Entry 7CND (X-ray diffraction, 1.80 A resolution); this record covers chains A and C of the 3 polymer chains in the assembly.

Chain A:
Molecule: GTP-binding nuclear protein Ran
Source organism: Homo sapiens
UniProtKB: P62826 (RAN_HUMAN); residue numbers follow UniProt; this construct covers 1-216
Sequence (216 residues; each row starts with the number of its first residue):
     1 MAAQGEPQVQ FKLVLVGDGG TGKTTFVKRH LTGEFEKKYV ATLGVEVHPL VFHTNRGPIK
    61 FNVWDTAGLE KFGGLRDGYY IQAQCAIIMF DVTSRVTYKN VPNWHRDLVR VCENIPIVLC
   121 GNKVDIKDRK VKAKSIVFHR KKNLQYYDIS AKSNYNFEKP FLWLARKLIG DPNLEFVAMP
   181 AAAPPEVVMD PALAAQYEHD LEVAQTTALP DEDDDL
Unresolved in the structure: 1-8
Differences from the reference sequence: engineered mutation Leu69 (Gln in P62826), Ala182 (Leu in P62826)
Ion coordination: Mg2+: Thr24, Thr42 (together with GTP)
Residues lining bound ligands:
  - GTP (guanosine-5'-triphosphate): Gly17, Asp18, Gly19, Gly20, Thr21, Gly22, Lys23, Thr24, Thr25, Phe35, Glu36, Lys37, Lys38, Tyr39, Val40, Ala41, Thr42, Thr66, Ala67, Gly68, Leu69, Asn122, Lys123, Asp125, Ile126, Ser150, Ala151, Lys152
  - MPO (3[N-morpholino]propane sulfonic acid): Val137, Arg140, Lys141
UniProt features mapped onto this chain:
  - region: Lys37 to Val45 (Switch-I), Gly68 to Gln84 (Switch-II), Asp211 to Leu216 (Interaction with RANBP1)
  - binding site (GTP): Asp18 to Thr25, Glu36 to Thr42, Gly68, Asn122 to Asp125, Ser150 to Lys152
  - modified residue: Ala2 (N-acetylalanine), Thr24 (Phosphothreonine), Lys37 (N6-acetyllysine), Lys60 (N6-acetyllysine), Lys71 (N6-acetyllysine), Lys99 (N6-acetyllysine), Lys134 (N6-acetyllysine), Lys159 (N6-acetyllysine)
  - cross-link (Glycyl lysine isopeptide (Lys-Gly)): Lys71 (interchain with G-Cter in SUMO2), Lys152 (interchain with G-Cter in SUMO2)
  - mutagenesis: Gly19 (G19V: Blocks DNA replication; when associated with L-69), Thr24 (T24L: Has low binding affinity for GTP and GDP. Almost completely abolishes interaction with BIRC5; T24N: Has low binding affinity for GTP and GDP. Decreases nuclear import of proteins and RNA ...), Thr25 (T25A: Minor effect on the interaction with the alpha phosphate group of bound GTP), Lys37 (K37Q: Mimics acetylation; enhances the nuclear export of RELA/p65; K37R: Decreased acetylation), Tyr39 (Y39A: Abolishes steric hindrance that traps the essential Q-69 in an unreactive position, and causes slow GTP hydrolysis in wild-type ...), Glu70 (E70A: Strongly decreases the relase of bound GDP), Arg76 (R76E: Probable loss of interaction with NUTF2. Loss of transport to the nucleus), Lys134 (K134Q: Loss of normal mitotic chromosome segregation and defective mitotic spindle orientation; K134R: Loss of normal mitotic chromosome segregation and formation of sister chromatid bridges), Asp211 to Leu216 (No effect on GTPase activity. Abolishes interaction with RANBP1)

Chain C:
Molecule: CRM1 isoform 1
Source organism: Saccharomyces cerevisiae
UniProtKB: A0A6A5PZI8 (A0A6A5PZI8_YEASX); numbering as in UniProt; present here: 1-376, 414-440, 462-1058
Sequence (1003 residues; row label = number of the first residue in the row; note: 58 numbers in that range are skipped by the numbering (no residue carries them; nothing is unmodelled there); numbers below 1 keep their minus sign (Gly-2 is residue -2)):
    -2 GGSMEGILDF SNDLDIALLD QVVSTFYQGE GVQQKQAQEI LTKFQDNPDA WEKVDQILQF
    58 STNPQSKFIA LSILDKLITR KWKLLPNDHR IGIRNFVVGM IISMCQDDEV FKTQKNLINK
   118 SDLTLVQILK QEWPQNWPEF IPELIGSSSS SVNVCENNMI VLKLLSEEVF DFSAEQMTQA
   178 KALHLKNSMS KEFEQIFKLC FQVLEQGSSS SLIVATLESL LRYLHWIPYR YIYETNILEL
   238 LSTKFMTSPD TRAITLKCLT EVSNLKIPQD NDLIKRQTVL FFQNTLQQIA TSVMPVTADL
   298 KATYANANGN DQSFLQDLAM FLTTYLARNR ALLESDESLR ELLLNAHQYL IQLSKIEERE
   358 LFKTTLDYWH NLVADLFYE
   414 PLKKHIYEEI CSQLRLVIIE NMVRPEE
   462 IQLYKSEREV LVYLTHLNVI DTEEIMISKL ARQIDGSEWS WHNINTLSWA IGSISGTMSE
   522 DTEKRFVVTV IKDLLGLTEQ KRGKDNKAVV ARDIMYVVGE YPRFLKAHWN FLRTVILKLF
   582 EFMHETHEGV QDMACDTFIK IVQKCKYHFV IQQPRESEPF IQTIIRDIQK TTADLQPQQV
   642 HTFYKACGII ISEERSVAER NRLLSDLMQL PNMAWDTIVE QSTANPTLLL DSETVKIIAN
   702 IIKTNVAVCT SMGADFYPQL GHIYYNMLQL YRAVSSMIST QVAAEGLIAT KTPKVRGLRT
   762 IKKEILKLVE TYISKARNLD DVVKVLVEPL LNAVLEDYMN NVPDARDAEV LNCMTTVVEK
   822 VGHMIPQGVI LILQSVFECT LDMINKDFTE YPEHRVEFYK LLKVINEKSF AAFLELPPAA
   882 FKLFVDAICW AFKHNNRDVE VNGLQIALDL VKNIERMGNV PFANEFHKNY FFIFVSETFF
   942 VLTDSDHKSG FSKQALLLMK LISLVYDNKI SVPLYQEAEV PQGTSNQVYL SQYLANMLSN
  1002 AFPHLTSEQI ASFLSALTKQ CKDLVVFKGT LRDFLVQIKE VGGDPTDYLF AEDKENA
Unresolved in the structure: -2 to -1, 1053-1058
Differences from the reference sequence: expression tag (-2 to 0); engineered mutation Glu27 (Ser in A0A6A5PZI8), Glu49 (Gln in A0A6A5PZI8), Gly537 (Asp in A0A6A5PZI8), Glu540 (Val in A0A6A5PZI8), Gln541 (Lys in A0A6A5PZI8), Arg553 (Ser in A0A6A5PZI8), Glu561 (Gln in A0A6A5PZI8), Thr741 (Ala in A0A6A5PZI8), Cys1022 (Tyr in A0A6A5PZI8); conflict Val51 (Ala in A0A6A5PZI8)
Residues lining bound ligands:
  - G6U (N-[(E)-3-[3,5-bis(trifluoromethyl)phenyl]sulfinylprop-2-enyl]-3-methyl-butan-1-amine): Leu536, Thr539, Lys545, Lys548, Ala549, Ala552, Ile555, Met556, Phe572, Thr575, Val576, Lys579, Phe583, Glu586, Val591
  - MPO (3[N-morpholino]propane sulfonic acid): Met317, Thr320, Thr321, Ala324, Thr361, Asp364, Tyr365

How chain A and chain C interact:
Pairs across the interface - 57 pairs, chain A then chain C:
  Val45(A) with Gln35(C)
  Val47(A) with Gln31(C)
  Trp64(A) with Phe23(C), hydrophobic; Tyr24(C), hydrophobic; Gln31(C)
  Gly74(A) with Thr39(C); Gln42(C), hydrogen bond (backbone-side chain)
  Leu75(A) with Phe23(C), hydrophobic; Gln42(C)
  Asp77(A) with Phe65(C); Ser69(C); Lys117(C), salt bridge
  Gly78(A) with Tyr24(C), hydrogen bond (backbone-side chain); Phe65(C)
  Tyr79(A) with Phe23(C), hydrophobic; Gln35(C), hydrogen bond
  Ile81(A) with Tyr24(C); Gln62(C); Phe65(C), hydrophobic; Asn113(C)
  Gln82(A) with Gln62(C)
  Thr93(A) with Arg898(C), hydrogen bond (backbone-side chain)
  Ser94(A) with Arg898(C)
  Lys99(A) with Glu172(C), salt bridge
  Asn103(A) with Glu172(C), hydrogen bond
  Arg106(A) with Phe169(C); Gln173(C)
  Arg110(A) with Leu120(C); Leu161(C); Glu164(C), salt bridge; Glu165(C), salt bridge
  Val111(A) with Phe65(C), hydrophobic; Asn113(C)
  Glu113(A) with Asn116(C)
  Ala133(A) with Gln463(C)
  Lys134(A) with Gln463(C)
  His139(A) with Glu357(C), salt bridge
  Arg140(A) with Met317(C); Lys360(C); Thr361(C), hydrogen bond; Asp364(C), salt bridge
  Lys141(A) with Lys254(C), hydrogen bond (backbone-side chain); Glu258(C), salt bridge; Asn261(C); Met317(C)
  Asn143(A) with Lys254(C), hydrogen bond; Ser310(C); Gln313(C), hydrogen bond; Asp314(C), hydrogen bond
  Gln145(A) with Glu355(C), hydrogen bond
  Tyr146(A) with Glu357(C)
  Lys167(A) with Gln309(C)
  Pro172(A) with Ala302(C); Asn303(C)
  Thr206(A) with Ile749(C)
  Ala208(A) with Lys752(C)
  Glu212(A) with Arg757(C)
Interface residues without a listed pair, chain A (37 interface residues in all): Lys12, Leu43, Gly44, Lys71, Pro102, Asp213
Interface residues without a listed pair, chain C (46 interface residues in all): Gln25, Leu38, Ile66, Lys73, Thr257, Ala304, Asp947

Overview:
Chain A and chain C form an interface of 37 and 46 residues respectively; the contacts include 11 hydrogen
bonds and 7 salt bridges. Among the polar pairs are Asp77(A)-Lys117(C), Lys99(A)-Glu172(C) and
Arg110(A)-Glu164(C). Compound MPO is bound between chain A and chain C.
Chain A is GTP-binding nuclear protein Ran (Homo sapiens) and chain C is CRM1 isoform 1 (Saccharomyces
cerevisiae); the structure, NCI-1 in complex with CRM1-Ran-RanBP1, was determined by X-ray diffraction.
